Entry 6EU0 (electron microscopy, 4.00 A resolution); this record covers chains A and B of the 22 polymer chains in the assembly.

# Chain A
Protein: DNA-directed RNA polymerase III subunit RPC1
Organism: Saccharomyces cerevisiae (strain ATCC 204508 / S288c)
Notes: EC 2.7.7.6
Reference sequence: P04051 (RPC1_YEAST); numbering as in UniProt (aligned over 1-1460)
Chain sequence (1460 residues; numbered 1 to 1460; the number before each row is that of its first residue):
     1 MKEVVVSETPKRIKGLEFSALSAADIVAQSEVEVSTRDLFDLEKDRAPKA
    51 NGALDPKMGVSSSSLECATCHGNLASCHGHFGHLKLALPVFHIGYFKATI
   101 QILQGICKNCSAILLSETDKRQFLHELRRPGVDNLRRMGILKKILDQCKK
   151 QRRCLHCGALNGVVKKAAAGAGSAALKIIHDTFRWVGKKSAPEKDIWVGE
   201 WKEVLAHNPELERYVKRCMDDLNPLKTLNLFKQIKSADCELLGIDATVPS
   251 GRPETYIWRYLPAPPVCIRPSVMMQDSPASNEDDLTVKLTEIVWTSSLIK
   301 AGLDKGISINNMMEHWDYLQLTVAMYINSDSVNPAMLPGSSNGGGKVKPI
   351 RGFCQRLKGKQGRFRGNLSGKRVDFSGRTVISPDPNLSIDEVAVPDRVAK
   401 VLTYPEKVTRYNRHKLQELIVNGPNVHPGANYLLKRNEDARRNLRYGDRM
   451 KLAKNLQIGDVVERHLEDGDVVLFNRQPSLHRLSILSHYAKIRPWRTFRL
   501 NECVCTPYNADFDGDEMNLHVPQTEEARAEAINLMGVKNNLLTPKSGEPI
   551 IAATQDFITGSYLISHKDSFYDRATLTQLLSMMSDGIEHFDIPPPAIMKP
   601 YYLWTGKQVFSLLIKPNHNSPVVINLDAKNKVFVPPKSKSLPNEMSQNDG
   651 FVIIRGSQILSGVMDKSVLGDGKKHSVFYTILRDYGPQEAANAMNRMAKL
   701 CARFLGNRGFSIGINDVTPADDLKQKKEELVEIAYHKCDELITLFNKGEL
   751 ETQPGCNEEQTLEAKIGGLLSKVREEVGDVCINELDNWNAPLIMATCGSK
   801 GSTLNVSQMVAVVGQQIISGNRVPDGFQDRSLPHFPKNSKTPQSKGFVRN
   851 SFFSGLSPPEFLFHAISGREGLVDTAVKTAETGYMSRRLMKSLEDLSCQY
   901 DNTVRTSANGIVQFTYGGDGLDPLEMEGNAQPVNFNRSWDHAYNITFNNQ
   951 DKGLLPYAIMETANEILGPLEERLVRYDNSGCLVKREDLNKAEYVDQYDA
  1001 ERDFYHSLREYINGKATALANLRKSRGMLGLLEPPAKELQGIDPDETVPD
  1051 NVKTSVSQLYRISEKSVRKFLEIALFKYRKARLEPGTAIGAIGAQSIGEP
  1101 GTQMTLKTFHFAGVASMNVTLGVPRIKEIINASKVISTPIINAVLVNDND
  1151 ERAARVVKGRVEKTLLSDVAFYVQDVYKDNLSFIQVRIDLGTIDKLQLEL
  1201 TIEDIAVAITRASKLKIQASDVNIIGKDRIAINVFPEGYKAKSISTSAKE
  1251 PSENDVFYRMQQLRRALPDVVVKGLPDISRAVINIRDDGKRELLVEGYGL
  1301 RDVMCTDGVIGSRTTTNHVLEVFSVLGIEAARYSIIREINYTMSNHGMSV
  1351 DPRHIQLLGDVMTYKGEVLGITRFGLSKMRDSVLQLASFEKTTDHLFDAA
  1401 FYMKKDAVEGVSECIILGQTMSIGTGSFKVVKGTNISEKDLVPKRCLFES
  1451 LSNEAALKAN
Disordered / not traced: 335-346, 1110-1115, 1234-1254
Ion coordination: Zn2+ site 1: C77, H80; Zn2+ site 2: C107, C110, C154, C157; Mg2+ near D511 (its only coordinating residue here)
Curated features (UniProtKB/Swiss-Prot):
  - region: P858 to E870 (Bridging helix)
  - binding site (Zn(2+)): C67, C70, C77, H80, C107, C110, C154
  - binding site (Mg(2+)): D511, D513, D515
  - mutagenesis: T506 (T506I: Temperature-sensitive), N509 (N509Y: Temperature-sensitive), N518 (N518Q: Temperature-sensitive)
Reported in the primary citation:
  - binding site for Template: W294, Y318, Y884

# Chain B
Protein: DNA-directed RNA polymerase III subunit RPC2
Organism: Saccharomyces cerevisiae (strain ATCC 204508 / S288c)
Notes: EC 2.7.7.6
Reference sequence: P22276 (RPC2_YEAST); numbering as in UniProt (aligned over 1-1149)
Chain sequence (1149 residues; numbered 1 to 1149; the number before each row is that of its first residue):
     1 MVAATKRRKTHIHKHVKDEAFDDLLKPVYKGKKLTDEINTAQDKWHLLPA
    51 FLKVKGLVKQHLDSFNYFVDTDLKKIIKANQLILSDVDPEFYLKYVDIRV
   101 GKKSSSSTKDYLTPPHECRLRDMTYSAPIYVDIEYTRGRNIIMHKDVEIG
   151 RMPIMLRSNKCILYDADESKMAKLNECPLDPGGYFIVNGTEKVILVQEQL
   201 SKNRIIVEADEKKGIVQASVTSSTHERKSKTYVITKNGKIYLKHNSIAEE
   251 IPIAIVLKACGILSDLEIMQLVCGNDSSYQDIFAVNLEESSKLDIYTQQQ
   301 ALEYIGAKVKTMRRQKLTILQEGIEAIATTVIAHLTVEALDFREKALYIA
   351 MMTRRVVMAMYNPKMIDDRDYVGNKRLELAGQLISLLFEDLFKKFNNDFK
   401 LSIDKVLKKPNRAMEYDALLSINVHSNNITSGLNRAISTGNWSLKRFKME
   451 RAGVTHVLSRLSYISALGMMTRISSQFEKSRKVSGPRALQPSQFGMLCTA
   501 DTPEGEACGLVKNLALMTHITTDDEEEPIKKLCYVLGVEDITLIDSASLH
   551 LNYGVYLNGTLIGSIRFPTKFVTQFRHLRRTGKVSEFISIYSNSHQMAVH
   601 IATDGGRICRPLIIVSDGQSRVKDIHLRKLLDGELDFDDFLKLGLVEYLD
   651 VNEENDSYIALYEKDIVPSMTHLEIEPFTILGAVAGLIPYPHHNQSPRNT
   701 YQCAMGKQAIGAIAYNQFKRIDTLLYLMTYPQQPMVKTKTIELIDYDKLP
   751 AGQNATVAVMSYSGYDIEDALVLNKSSIDRGFGRCETRRKTTTVLKRYAN
   801 HTQDIIGGMRVDENGDPIWQHQSLGPDGLGEVGMKVQSGQIYINKSVPTN
   851 SADAPNPNNVNVQTQYREAPVIYRGPEPSHIDQVMMSVSDNDQALIKVLL
   901 RQNRRPELGDKFSSRHGQKGVCGIIVKQEDMPFNDQGIVPDIIMNPHGFP
   951 SRMTVGKMIELISGKAGVLNGTLEYGTCFGGSKLEDMSKILVDQGFNYSG
  1001 KDMLYSGITGECLQAYIFFGPIYYQKLKHMVLDKMHARARGPRAVLTRQP
  1051 TEGRSRDGGLRLGEMERDCVIAYGASQLLLERLMISSDAFEVDVCDKCGL
  1101 MGYSGWCTTCKSAENIIKMTIPYAAKLLFQELLSMNIAPRLRLEDIFQQ
Disordered / not traced: 1-37
Ion coordination: Zn2+: C1107, C1110
Curated features (UniProtKB/Swiss-Prot):
  - zinc finger: C1095 to C1110 (C4-type)
  - binding site (Zn(2+)): C1095, C1098, C1107, C1110
Reported in the primary citation:
  - binding site for Non-Template: K409
  - conformationally variable residues (loop rearrangement): P1042 to R1061

# Chain A / chain B interface
Contacting residue pairs (348; chain A residue first):
  P10(A) with I1146(B); F1147(B), hydrophobic
  K11(A) with I1117(B); L1143(B); E1144(B)
  R12(A) with L1143(B); E1144(B), salt bridge; I1146(B)
  I13(A) with M1119(B), hydrophobic; L1141(B), hydrophobic; R1142(B); L1143(B), hydrophobic
  K14(A) with R1142(B), hydrogen bond (backbone-backbone); E1144(B)
  L16(A) with R1140(B); L1141(B), hydrophobic
  E17(A) with A1138(B); P1139(B); R1140(B), hydrogen bond (backbone-backbone); R1142(B), salt bridge
  F18(A) with A1138(B); P1139(B), hydrophobic
  S19(A) with I1137(B); A1138(B), hydrogen bond (backbone-backbone)
  A20(A) with N1136(B); I1137(B), hydrophobic; A1138(B)
  L21(A) with L1133(B); M1135(B); N1136(B), hydrogen bond (backbone-side chain); I1137(B)
  D25(A) with T1109(B)
  A28(A) with T1108(B); T1109(B); K1111(B)
  Q29(A) with T1108(B)
  E31(A) with Y1103(B); T1108(B)
  D45(A) with D853(B)
  T69(A) with Y1103(B)
  C70(A) with Y1103(B), hydrophobic
  L74(A) with R1048(B), hydrogen bond (backbone-side chain)
  H78(A) with F1090(B); Y1103(B); K1126(B), hydrogen bond (backbone-side chain); Q1130(B), hydrogen bond (backbone-side chain)
  H80(A) with Y1103(B)
  F81(A) with Q1130(B); L1133(B), hydrophobic
  H92(A) with M1135(B); N1136(B)
  Y95(A) with N1136(B), hydrogen bond (side chain-backbone)
  T255(A) with N1136(B), hydrogen bond (backbone-side chain)
  W258(A) with M1135(B)
  P262(A) with S1134(B); M1135(B)
  P264(A) with S1134(B)
  C267(A) with R1048(B), hydrogen bond
  I268(A) with L1046(B); L1127(B), hydrophobic; Q1130(B); E1131(B)
  I327(A) with M1135(B), hydrophobic
  F353(A) with E1131(B); S1134(B)
  R356(A) with L1046(B); E1131(B), salt bridge
  L357(A) with E1131(B)
  K360(A) with E1064(B), salt bridge
  R363(A) with L1046(B); L1127(B); L1128(B); E1131(B), salt bridge
  F364(A) with L1128(B), hydrophobic
  R365(A) with E1064(B)
  G366(A) with R1061(B)
  N367(A) with T1047(B), hydrogen bond; Q1049(B), hydrogen bond (backbone-side chain); A1124(B)
  L368(A) with A1124(B), hydrophobic; L1128(B), hydrophobic
  S369(A) with L1083(B)
  G370(A) with R1061(B), hydrogen bond (backbone-side chain); L1062(B); G1063(B)
  K371(A) with Q1049(B); R1061(B); L1062(B); L1083(B), hydrogen bond (side chain-backbone); S1087(B); P1122(B)
  R372(A) with P1050(B); T1051(B); E1052(B); G1059(B), hydrogen bond (side chain-backbone); R1061(B)
  V373(A) with L1060(B); L1062(B), hydrophobic; R1082(B)
  D374(A) with R1038(B), salt bridge; R1043(B), salt bridge; P1050(B); R1082(B), hydrogen bond (backbone-side chain); S1086(B)
  F375(A) with R1038(B); A1039(B), hydrophobic; R1040(B)
  S376(A) with A1037(B); R1038(B), hydrogen bond (backbone-backbone); L1060(B)
  G377(A) with H1036(B); L1060(B)
  R378(A) with K1034(B); M1035(B); H1036(B), hydrogen bond (backbone-backbone); L1060(B)
  T379(A) with V1031(B); M1035(B)
  V380(A) with G909(B); K1034(B)
  S382(A) with C922(B); G923(B)
  P383(A) with Y765(B); A770(B), hydrophobic
  D384(A) with Y765(B), hydrogen bond
  P385(A) with G764(B); Y765(B)
  N386(A) with Y765(B), hydrogen bond
  V398(A) with M1035(B), hydrophobic; H1036(B)
  V401(A) with A1037(B), hydrophobic; R1038(B)
  R441(A) with R1040(B)
  E463(A) with R1040(B), salt bridge
  L473(A) with L1078(B), hydrophobic; R1082(B)
  N475(A) with E1066(B), hydrogen bond
  R476(A) with E1066(B)
  Q477(A) with R1061(B); E1066(B)
  S479(A) with M1065(B); E1066(B), hydrogen bond; C1069(B)
  H481(A) with C1069(B), hydrogen bond (backbone-side chain)
  R482(A) with A1072(B), hydrogen bond (side chain-backbone); Y1073(B), hydrogen bond (backbone-side chain)
  L483(A) with Y1073(B)
  S484(A) with Y1073(B)
  I485(A) with E1066(B); C1069(B), hydrophobic; V1070(B), hydrophobic; Y1073(B), hydrogen bond (backbone-side chain)
  L486(A) with Y1073(B)
  W495(A) with E907(B); L908(B), hydrophobic; I925(B), hydrophobic
  R496(A) with E877(B), salt bridge; E907(B), salt bridge; V1031(B); L1032(B); M1035(B), hydrogen bond
  T497(A) with L908(B); G909(B)
  R499(A) with L908(B)
  E502(A) with G764(B); I767(B)
  A510(A) with E768(B)
  D511(A) with E768(B)
  F512(A) with E768(B); D769(B); V921(B)
  D513(A) with D769(B); K911(B); K919(B)
  G514(A) with K911(B); V921(B); K1034(B), hydrogen bond (backbone-side chain)
  E516(A) with K1034(B)
  N518(A) with L1060(B)
  H520(A) with L1062(B); R1082(B), hydrogen bond
  V521(A) with R1082(B), hydrogen bond (backbone-side chain)
  P522(A) with R1082(B)
  Q523(A) with R1040(B); E1081(B)
  T524(A) with E1081(B), hydrogen bond (backbone-side chain)
  E526(A) with Q1077(B)
  A527(A) with L1078(B), hydrophobic; E1081(B)
  E530(A) with A1075(B); S1076(B)
  L534(A) with Y1073(B); A1075(B)
  M535(A) with V1070(B), hydrophobic; Y1073(B), hydrophobic; A1075(B), hydrophobic; L1078(B), hydrophobic
  N540(A) with Y1073(B)
  T554(A) with I767(B)
  Q555(A) with H947(B)
  D556(A) with S761(B), hydrogen bond; D766(B); I767(B); H947(B), salt bridge
  T559(A) with H947(B)
  A702(A) with S763(B); G764(B), hydrogen bond (backbone-backbone)
  L705(A) with S761(B)
  G706(A) with M760(B); S761(B), hydrogen bond (backbone-backbone); Y762(B); S763(B)
  N707(A) with S1006(B), hydrogen bond; T1009(B); L1013(B); Q1014(B)
  R708(A) with L1013(B); Q1014(B), hydrogen bond (backbone-backbone); A1015(B)
  G709(A) with L1013(B); A1015(B)
  F710(A) with V759(B); M760(B); S761(B); P946(B)
  S711(A) with V759(B); K1001(B); Y1016(B), hydrogen bond (side chain-backbone); I1017(B); F1018(B)
  I712(A) with P946(B); M958(B); F1018(B)
  G713(A) with M958(B); K1001(B); F1018(B)
  I714(A) with M958(B), hydrophobic; I959(B), hydrophobic; I962(B), hydrophobic; S999(B)
  N715(A) with Y998(B), hydrogen bond; S999(B)
  V717(A) with M958(B), hydrophobic
  M794(A) with P946(B); H947(B); P950(B), hydrophobic
  S799(A) with H947(B), hydrogen bond
  K800(A) with H947(B); P950(B); S951(B)
  N805(A) with P950(B), hydrogen bond (side chain-backbone); S951(B); M953(B)
  M809(A) with P950(B), hydrophobic; M953(B), hydrophobic
  G826(A) with Y371(B); P491(B)
  F827(A) with Y371(B); S492(B); N655(B)
  Q828(A) with N593(B); H595(B), hydrogen bond; N655(B)
  D829(A) with H595(B)
  R830(A) with E654(B), hydrogen bond (side chain-backbone); N655(B), hydrogen bond (side chain-backbone); S657(B), hydrogen bond (side chain-backbone)
  S831(A) with P491(B)
  P833(A) with Y658(B); I659(B), hydrogen bond (backbone-backbone)
  H834(A) with F494(B); Y658(B); I659(B), hydrogen bond (side chain-backbone); A660(B), hydrogen bond (side chain-backbone); L661(B)
  F835(A) with Y658(B)
  P836(A) with Y658(B)
  F852(A) with H693(B), hydrogen bond (backbone-side chain); N694(B); Q695(B); M953(B), hydrophobic; V955(B)
  F853(A) with H693(B)
  G855(A) with H692(B); H693(B)
  L856(A) with H692(B); F979(B)
  S857(A) with F979(B)
  P858(A) with F979(B), hydrophobic
  F861(A) with L681(B), hydrophobic; P691(B); H692(B); F979(B), hydrophobic
  L862(A) with P491(B); T499(B)
  H864(A) with Q695(B); S696(B), hydrogen bond (side chain-backbone)
  A865(A) with L489(B); T499(B); S696(B)
  I866(A) with L489(B)
  R869(A) with R487(B); L489(B); T499(B); T502(B), hydrogen bond
  L872(A) with C508(B), hydrophobic; Y701(B), hydrophobic
  V873(A) with R487(B)
  V877(A) with V483(B), hydrophobic
  G883(A) with M1065(B)
  R887(A) with E1064(B), salt bridge
  M890(A) with D1068(B)
  K891(A) with R1067(B)
  E894(A) with R1067(B), salt bridge; D1068(B)
  A1088(A) with I1071(B)
  A1091(A) with I1071(B); A1072(B), hydrophobic
  I1092(A) with A1072(B)
  Q1095(A) with D1068(B), hydrogen bond; A1072(B)
  Y1258(A) with S291(B), hydrogen bond (side chain-backbone); K292(B), hydrogen bond (side chain-backbone)
  R1265(A) with D281(B), salt bridge
  L1396(A) with L1132(B), hydrophobic
  F1397(A) with M1135(B), hydrophobic
  A1400(A) with I1137(B), hydrophobic
  V1411(A) with I1071(B), hydrophobic
  I1415(A) with R1067(B); L1079(B), hydrophobic
  I1416(A) with P1122(B); A1125(B)
  L1417(A) with I1121(B); P1122(B); F1129(B), hydrophobic
  G1418(A) with L1080(B); M1084(B)
  Q1419(A) with L1080(B)
  T1420(A) with Q1077(B); L1080(B)
  M1421(A) with S1076(B), hydrogen bond; L1079(B), hydrophobic
  I1423(A) with I1071(B), hydrophobic
  G1424(A) with G1074(B)
  T1425(A) with G1074(B), hydrogen bond (backbone-backbone); S1076(B)
  G1426(A) with S1076(B)
  K1429(A) with I1146(B), hydrogen bond (side chain-backbone)
Also at the interface, not in a pair above, chain A (196 interface residues in all): V6, T9, G15, A75, G79, S250, Y256, P265, P270, I381, R397, L402, C505, F557, R703, G801, Q808, L832, K837, S854, P859, G868, E870, D874, F1257, S1412
Also at the interface, not in a pair above, chain B (177 interface residues in all): V285, E288, S484, Q490, A500, D501, G509, D656, E674, P677, I680, P697, N699, G920, N945, R952, I1008, V1045, G1053, D1088, E1091, L1100, G1102, S1104, E1114, Y1123

# In short
196 residues of chain A and 177 residues of chain B are in contact; the contacts include 56 hydrogen bonds and
14 salt bridges. Among the polar pairs are R12(A)-E1144(B), E17(A)-R1142(B) and R356(A)-E1131(B). The paper
reports a binding site for Template at W294(A), Y318(A) and Y884(A); a binding site for Non-Template at
K409(B).
Here chain A is DNA-directed RNA polymerase III subunit RPC1 and chain B is DNA-directed RNA polymerase III
subunit RPC2, both from Saccharomyces cerevisiae (strain ATCC 204508 / S288c). Entry 6EU0 (RNA Polymerase III
open pre-initiation complex (OC-PIC)) was determined by electron microscopy together with 6EU1, 6EU2 and 6EU3
from the same study.
